Entry 1BQH (X-ray diffraction, 2.80 A resolution); this record covers chains A and G of the 5 polymer chains in the assembly.

Chain A:
Molecule: Protein (H-2 class I histocompatibility antigen)
From: Mus musculus
Notes: fragment: alpha chain
Reference sequence: P01901 (HA1B_MOUSE); residues 1-274 here correspond to UniProt positions 22-295 (UniProt number = residue number + 21)
Sequence (274 residues; each row starts with the number of its first residue):
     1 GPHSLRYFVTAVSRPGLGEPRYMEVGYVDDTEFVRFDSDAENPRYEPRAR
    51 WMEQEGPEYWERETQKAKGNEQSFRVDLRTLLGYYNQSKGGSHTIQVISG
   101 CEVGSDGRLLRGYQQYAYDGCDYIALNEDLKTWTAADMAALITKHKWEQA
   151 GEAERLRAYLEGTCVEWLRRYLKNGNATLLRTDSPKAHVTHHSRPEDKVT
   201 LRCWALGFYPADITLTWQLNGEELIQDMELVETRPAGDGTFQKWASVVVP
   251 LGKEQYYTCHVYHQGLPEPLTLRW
Curated features (UniProtKB/Swiss-Prot):
  - glycosylation (N-linked (GlcNAc...) asparagine): Asn-86, Asn-176
Cystine bridges: Cys-101/Cys-164, Cys-203/Cys-259

Chain G:
Molecule: Protein (CD8A or LYT2 or lyt-2)
From: Mus musculus
Notes: fragment: ig ectodomain fragment
Reference sequence: P01731 (CD8A_MOUSE); aligned to UniProt positions 28-156 over residues 1-129 (the alignment contains insertions or deletions, so no single offset holds)
Sequence (129 residues; numbered 1 to 129; the number before each row is that of its first residue):
     1 KPQAPELRIFPKKMDAELGQKVDLVCEVLGSVSQGCSWLFQNSSSKLPQP
    51 TFVVYMASSHNKITWDEKLNSSKLFSAMRDTNNKYVLTLNKFSKENEGYY
   101 FCSVISNSVMYFSSVVPVLQKVSSADLVP
Not modelled in the structure: 123-129
Sequence notes: conflict Ser-123 (Asn150 in P01731), Ala-125 (Thr152 in P01731), Asp-126 (Thr153 in P01731), Leu-127 (Thr154 in P01731), Val-128 (Lys155 in P01731)
Curated features (UniProtKB/Swiss-Prot):
  - glycosylation (N-linked (GlcNAc...) asparagine): Asn-42, Asn-70
Cystine bridges: Cys-26/Cys-102
Glycans and other covalent adducts: N-acetylglucosamine (NAG) linked to Asn-42

Chain A / chain G interface:
Pairs across the interface (22):
  Glu-196(A) with Asn-61(G), hydrogen bond
  Lys-198(A) with Ser-59(G), hydrogen bond (side chain-backbone)
  Leu-219(A) with Ser-33(G)
  Glu-222(A) with Ser-33(G); Gln-34(G); Ile-105(G); Ser-106(G); Asn-107(G), hydrogen bond (side chain-backbone)
  Glu-223(A) with Gln-34(G), hydrogen bond (backbone-side chain); Ser-108(G)
  Leu-224(A) with Gln-34(G)
  Ile-225(A) with Gln-34(G); Ser-108(G)
  Gln-226(A) with Gln-34(G); Ser-37(G), hydrogen bond; Tyr-55(G)
  Asp-227(A) with Ser-33(G); Gln-34(G), hydrogen bond (backbone-side chain); Tyr-55(G), hydrogen bond; Ser-59(G)
  Glu-229(A) with Lys-62(G), salt bridge
  Val-248(A) with His-60(G)
Also at the interface, not in a pair above, chain A (12 interface residues in all): Gly-221
Also at the interface, not in a pair above, chain G (14 interface residues in all): Gly-35, Ala-57

Overview:
12 residues of chain A face 14 of chain G across their interface, with 7 hydrogen bonds and 1 salt bridge.
Polar contacts include Glu-229(A)/Lys-62(G), Glu-196(A)/Asn-61(G) and Lys-198(A)/Ser-59(G).
Here chain A is Protein (H-2 class I histocompatibility antigen) and chain G is Protein (CD8A or LYT2 or
lyt-2), both from Mus musculus. Entry 1BQH (Murine CD8AA ectodomain fragment in complex with H-2KB/VSV8) was
determined by X-ray diffraction.
